PDB entry 6VF0 | X-ray diffraction, 1.58 A resolution | chains A and D of the 4 polymer chains in the assembly

Chain A:
Name: DNA-directed DNA/RNA polymerase mu
Organism: Homo sapiens
Notes: EC 2.7.7.7
UniProtKB: Q9NP87 (DPOLM_HUMAN); numbering as in UniProt; present here: 132-397, 410-494
Amino-acid sequence (356 residues; each row starts with the number of its first residue; note: 12 numbers in that range are skipped by the numbering (no residue carries them; nothing is unmodelled there)):
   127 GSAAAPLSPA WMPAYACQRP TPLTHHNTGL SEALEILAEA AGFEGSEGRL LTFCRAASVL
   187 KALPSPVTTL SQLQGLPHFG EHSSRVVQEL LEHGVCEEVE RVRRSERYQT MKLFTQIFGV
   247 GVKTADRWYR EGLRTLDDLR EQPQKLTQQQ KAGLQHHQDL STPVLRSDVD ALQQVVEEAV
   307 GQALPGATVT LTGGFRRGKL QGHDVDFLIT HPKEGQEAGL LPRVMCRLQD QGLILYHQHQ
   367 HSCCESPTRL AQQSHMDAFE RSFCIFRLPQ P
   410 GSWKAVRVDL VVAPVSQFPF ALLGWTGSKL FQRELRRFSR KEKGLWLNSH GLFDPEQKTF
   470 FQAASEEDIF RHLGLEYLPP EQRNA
Not modelled in the structure: 127-136, 365-384
Covalent attachments: 2,3-dihydroxy-1,4-dithiobutane (DTT) linked to Cys180
Differences from the reference sequence: expression tag (127-131); conflict Gly410 (Pro in Q9NP87)
Bound ions: Na+ site 1: Thr241, Ile243, Val246 (shared with 1 residue of chain P); Na+ site 2 near Gln281 (its only coordinating residue here); Mg2+ site 1: Asp330, Asp332, Asp418 (together with 8-oxo-guanosine-5'-triphosphate) (shared with 2 residues of chain P); Mg2+ site 2: Asp330, Asp332 (together with 8-oxo-guanosine-5'-triphosphate, pyrophosphate) (shared with 1 residue of chain P)
Residues lining bound ligands: 8-oxo-guanosine-5'-triphosphate / pyrophosphate: Gly319, Gly320, Arg323, Lys325, Gly328, His329, Asp330, Asp332, Asp418, Gly433, Trp434, Thr435, Gly436, Ser437, Lys438, Gln441, Arg445
Curated features (UniProtKB/Swiss-Prot):
  - region: Arg323 to Asp332 (Involved in ssDNA binding)
  - binding site (Mg(2+)): Asp330, Asp332, Asp418
  - site: Gly433 (Responsible for the low discrimination between dNTP and rNTP)

Chain D:
Molecule: 4-nt DNA strand
Sequence (4 nucleotides; each row starts with the number of its first residue):
     1 GCCG

Interface between chain A and chain D:
Pairs across the interface (13; chain A residue first):
  Gly174(A) - DG1(D)  hydrogen bond to the base
  Arg175(A) - DG1(D)  salt bridge to the phosphate
  Thr178(A) - DG1(D)  hydrogen bond to the base
  Thr178(A) - DC2(D)  sugar contact
  Phe179(A) - DG1(D)  sugar contact
  Pro203(A) - DC3(D)  phosphate contact
  His204(A) - DC2(D)  sugar contact
  His204(A) - DC3(D)  hydrogen bond to the phosphate
  Gly206(A) - DC2(D)  hydrogen bond to the phosphate
  Glu207(A) - DC2(D)  hydrogen bond to the phosphate
  His208(A) - DG1(D)  salt bridge to the phosphate
  His208(A) - DC2(D)  hydrogen bond to the phosphate
  Ser209(A) - DC2(D)  hydrogen bond to the phosphate
Other interface residues (no listed pair), chain A (14 interface residues in all): Ala140, Arg181, Leu202, Phe205
Other interface residues (no listed pair), chain D (4 interface residues in all): DG4

Summary:
14 residues of chain A face 4 of chain D across their interface, with 7 hydrogen bonds and 2 salt bridges.
Among the polar pairs are Gly174(A)-DG1(D), Thr178(A)-DG1(D) and His204(A)-DC3(D). Ligands of chain A:
8-oxo-guanosine-5'-triphosphate / pyrophosphate. From UniProt: 3 Mg2+-binding residues on chain A.
Here chain A is DNA-directed DNA/RNA polymerase mu (Homo sapiens) and chain D is a 4-nt DNA strand. Entry 6VF0
(DNA Polymerase Mu, 8-oxorGTP:At Reaction State Ternary Complex, 50 mM Mg2+ (30 min)) was determined by X-ray
diffraction (same publication as 6VEZ, 6VF1, 6VF2, 6VF3, 6VF4, 6VF5 and 7 further entries).
